Entry 4NBC (X-ray diffraction, 1.95 A resolution); this record covers chains B and C of the 6 polymer chains in the assembly.

Chain B (and C):
Molecule: Terminal oxygenase component of carbazole
Notes: EC 1.14.12.22; chain C of this document is another copy of the same molecule, construct and numbering; everything in this record applies to it too
Reference sequence: Q84II6 (Q84II6_JANS3); residues 1-384 here = UniProt positions 1-384
Sequence (392 residues; numbered 1 to 392; the number before each row is that of its first residue):
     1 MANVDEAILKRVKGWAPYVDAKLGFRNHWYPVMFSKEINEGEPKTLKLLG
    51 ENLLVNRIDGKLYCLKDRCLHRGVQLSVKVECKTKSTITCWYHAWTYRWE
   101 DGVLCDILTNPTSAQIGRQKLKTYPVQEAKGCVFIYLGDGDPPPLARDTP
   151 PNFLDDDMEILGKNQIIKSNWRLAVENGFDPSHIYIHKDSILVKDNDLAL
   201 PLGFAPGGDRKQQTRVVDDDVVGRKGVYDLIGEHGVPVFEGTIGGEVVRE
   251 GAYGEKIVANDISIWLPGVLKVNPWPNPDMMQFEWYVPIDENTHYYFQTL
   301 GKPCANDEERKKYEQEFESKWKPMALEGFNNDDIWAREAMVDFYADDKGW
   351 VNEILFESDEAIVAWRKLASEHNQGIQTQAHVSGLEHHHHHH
Disordered / not traced: 1, 390-392
Construct notes: engineered mutation Trp275 (Phe in Q84II6); expression tag (385-392)
Bound ions: 2Fe-2S cluster Fe: Cys69, His71, Cys90, His93; Fe2+: His183, His187, Asp333
Small-molecule neighbours: 2Fe-2S cluster (FES): Cys69, His71, Arg72, Val74, Cys90, Tyr92, His93, Ala94, Trp95

Chain B / chain C interface:
Contacting residue pairs (77; chain B residue first):
  Arg11(B) - His387(C)
  Arg11(B) - His388(C)  hydrogen bond
  Glu176(B) - Arg72(C)  salt bridge
  Asn177(B) - Tyr92(C)  hydrogen bond
  Asp180(B) - His93(C)  salt bridge
  Ser182(B) - His93(C)
  Ser182(B) - Thr109(C)
  His183(B) - Tyr92(C)
  His183(B) - His93(C)
  Tyr185(B) - Glu81(C)  hydrogen bond
  Tyr185(B) - Lys83(C)
  Tyr185(B) - Thr89(C)
  Tyr185(B) - Cys90(C)
  Tyr185(B) - Trp91(C)
  Tyr185(B) - Tyr92(C)
  Tyr185(B) - Ala94(C)
  Tyr185(B) - Leu108(C)
  Tyr185(B) - Thr109(C)
  Ile186(B) - Trp91(C)
  Ile186(B) - Tyr92(C)
  Lys188(B) - Glu81(C)  salt bridge
  Leu202(B) - Thr109(C)
  Gly203(B) - Thr109(C)
  Phe204(B) - Thr109(C)  hydrogen bond (backbone-backbone)
  Phe204(B) - Asn110(C)
  Ala205(B) - Asn110(C)
  Ala205(B) - Thr112(C)
  Pro206(B) - Asn110(C)
  Val238(B) - Leu108(C)
  Val238(B) - Pro111(C)
  Thr242(B) - Asp106(C)
  Thr242(B) - Leu108(C)
  Ile243(B) - Lys83(C)
  Ile243(B) - Thr84(C)
  Ile243(B) - Thr87(C)
  Ile243(B) - Thr89(C)
  Ile243(B) - Thr96(C)
  Ile243(B) - Asp106(C)
  Ile243(B) - Leu108(C)  hydrophobic
  Gly244(B) - Asp106(C)  hydrogen bond (backbone-side chain)
  Val248(B) - Lys83(C)
  Val248(B) - Thr84(C)
  Trp335(B) - Val78(C)  hydrophobic
  Trp335(B) - Lys79(C)
  Trp335(B) - Trp91(C)  hydrophobic
  Ala336(B) - Trp91(C)  hydrophobic
  Ala339(B) - Val74(C)
  Ala339(B) - Trp91(C)  hydrophobic
  Met340(B) - Arg72(C)
  Met340(B) - Val74(C)  hydrophobic
  Met340(B) - Tyr92(C)
  Phe343(B) - Arg72(C)
  Phe343(B) - Gly73(C)
  Tyr344(B) - Arg72(C)  hydrogen bond
  Asp346(B) - Ser383(C)
  Lys348(B) - Ser383(C)
  Lys348(B) - Glu386(C)  salt bridge
  Asn352(B) - Ser383(C)  hydrogen bond (side chain-backbone)
  Glu353(B) - His71(C)
  Ile354(B) - Leu70(C)  hydrogen bond (backbone-backbone)
  Ile354(B) - His71(C)  hydrogen bond (backbone-backbone)
  Ile354(B) - Trp95(C)
  Ile354(B) - Gln115(C)
  Ile354(B) - Gln119(C)
  Leu355(B) - Gln115(C)  hydrogen bond (backbone-side chain)
  Phe356(B) - His71(C)
  Phe356(B) - Trp95(C)  hydrophobic
  Phe356(B) - Ile107(C)  hydrophobic
  Phe356(B) - Thr109(C)
  Phe356(B) - Ser113(C)
  Phe356(B) - Gln115(C)
  Glu357(B) - Asn110(C)  hydrogen bond
  Glu357(B) - Ser113(C)  hydrogen bond
  Glu357(B) - Ala114(C)  hydrogen bond (side chain-backbone)
  Asp359(B) - His71(C)  salt bridge
  Ile362(B) - Arg72(C)
  Arg366(B) - Arg72(C)
Interface residues without a listed pair, chain B (39 interface residues in all): Gly241, Arg249, Asp342
Interface residues without a listed pair, chain C (37 interface residues in all): Arg68, Gln75, Gly384

Summary:
39 residues of chain B face 37 of chain C across their interface, with 13 hydrogen bonds and 5 salt bridges.
Polar contacts include Glu176(B)-Arg72(C), Asp180(B)-His93(C) and Lys188(B)-Glu81(C). Ligands of chain B:
2Fe-2S cluster. Cys69(B), His71(B), Cys90(B) and His93(B) coordinate a 2Fe-2S cluster Fe ion.
Chain B and chain C are both Terminal oxygenase component of carbazole; the structure, Oxygenase with Phe275
replaced by Trp and ferredoxin complex of carbazole 1,9a-dioxygenase (form1), was determined by X-ray
diffraction (same publication as 4NB8, 4NB9, 4NBA, 4NBB, 4NBD, 4NBE and 3 further entries).
